Entry 7TGH (electron microscopy, 2.60 A resolution); this record covers chains 3a and 3b of the 91 polymer chains in the assembly.

# Chain 3a
Protein: M16 family peptidase, putative
Organism: Tetrahymena thermophila
Reference sequence: I7MJ25 (I7MJ25_TETTS); residues 1-482 here = UniProt positions 1-482
Chain sequence (482 residues; row label = number of the first residue in the row):
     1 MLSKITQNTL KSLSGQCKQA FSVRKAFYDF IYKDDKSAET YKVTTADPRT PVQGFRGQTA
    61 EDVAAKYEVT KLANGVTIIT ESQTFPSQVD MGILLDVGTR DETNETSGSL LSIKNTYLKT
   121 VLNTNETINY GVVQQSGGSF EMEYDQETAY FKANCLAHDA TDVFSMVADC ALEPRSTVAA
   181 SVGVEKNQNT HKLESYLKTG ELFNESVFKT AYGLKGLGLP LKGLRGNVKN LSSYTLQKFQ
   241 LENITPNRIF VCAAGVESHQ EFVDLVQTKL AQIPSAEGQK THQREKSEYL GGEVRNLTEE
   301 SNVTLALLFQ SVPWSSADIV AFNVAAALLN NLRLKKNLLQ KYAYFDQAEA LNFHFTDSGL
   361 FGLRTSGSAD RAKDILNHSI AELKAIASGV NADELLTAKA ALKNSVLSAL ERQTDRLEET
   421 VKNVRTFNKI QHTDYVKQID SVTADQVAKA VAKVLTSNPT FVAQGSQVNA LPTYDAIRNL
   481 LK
Not modelled in the structure: 1-23, 276-282, 482
Residues lining bound ligands: 1,2-diacyl-sn-glycero-3-phosphocholine (PC1): Phe-30, Ile-31, Tyr-32

# Chain 3b
Protein: Peptidase M16 inactive domain protein
Organism: Tetrahymena thermophila
Reference sequence: I7MGU2 (I7MGU2_TETTS); residue numbers follow UniProt; this construct covers 1-513
Chain sequence (513 residues; numbered 1 to 513; the number before each row is that of its first residue):
     1 MFGRISQRIS KLARLQRAFS TLQKQAQSNV VKSERLQFSK ARLTDFGELP QGEIPTALQY
    61 DRPCRVETLA NGVRLAVEPS SVSPLAAVSV VVRAGTRQET LETSGVAQFV QRLVLRGTSK
   121 RNREQIEKEL ALLGGNLKVQ VGRETTTYTL SVLPENVEKA VDFLGDILQN SVFNKQQVEA
   181 EKEAVYNNAL SAQNDQQGLL LENIHFTAYR DHYFGQPTHG IRENLHNITD EVVKNFVKTN
   241 YVGSNFVVAA AGNVNSQAFL QAAEKAFGTV AQKDATTFVP NTEKPYFTPS YMTIRDDEMH
   301 NLNVGVFFEA PSWTDPDFFT INFFQRILGE YQADKYTGQH LNTSDRQYSL IHKELGNLPD
   361 VTIHKTHYLP YSDTGLFGSY FYGNEIFGNQ MLFLSQMILS EYASYINQAE IYRARAKYFN
   421 ELLAEQNSAD IASSIATQVT YLNRRVPRSE VAKRISSLDS GLINRAATRW FWDKELAIVT
   481 WGPSHGLIAG SHYNRSIKRS TLGWYGNTHY YIV
Not modelled in the structure: 1-35
Residues lining bound ligands:
  - 1,2-diacyl-sn-glycero-3-phosphocholine (PC1), molecule 1: Ala-403, Ser-404, Thr-468, Trp-472, Tyr-505
  - 1,2-diacyl-sn-glycero-3-phosphocholine (PC1), molecule 2: Asp-473, Arg-495, Lys-498, Arg-499, Leu-502
  - 1,2-diacyl-sn-glycero-3-phosphocholine (PC1), molecule 3: Trp-504, Tyr-505, Gly-506, Asn-507, Thr-508

# Interface between chain 3a and chain 3b
Pairs across the interface - 134 pairs, chain 3a then chain 3b:
  Lys-25(3a) / Asp-459(3b)  salt bridge
  Tyr-28(3a) / Arg-465(3b)
  Asp-29(3a) / Gly-461(3b)
  Asp-29(3a) / Arg-465(3b)  salt bridge
  Tyr-32(3a) / Ser-404(3b)  hydrogen bond (side chain-backbone)
  Tyr-32(3a) / Arg-465(3b)
  Lys-33(3a) / Arg-465(3b)  hydrogen bond (backbone-side chain)
  Asp-34(3a) / Leu-462(3b)
  Asp-34(3a) / Arg-465(3b)  salt bridge
  Asp-34(3a) / Arg-469(3b)  salt bridge
  Thr-40(3a) / Gln-51(3b)  hydrogen bond
  Thr-40(3a) / Ser-457(3b)  hydrogen bond (side chain-backbone)
  Thr-40(3a) / Leu-462(3b)
  Tyr-41(3a) / Leu-462(3b)  hydrophobic
  Val-43(3a) / Arg-454(3b)
  Val-43(3a) / Ser-457(3b)
  Thr-44(3a) / Pro-316(3b)
  Thr-44(3a) / Ser-457(3b)
  Thr-44(3a) / Leu-458(3b)
  Thr-44(3a) / Leu-462(3b)
  Thr-45(3a) / Pro-316(3b)
  Ala-46(3a) / Arg-454(3b)  hydrogen bond (backbone-side chain)
  Asp-47(3a) / Thr-314(3b)
  Asp-47(3a) / Arg-454(3b)  hydrogen bond (backbone-side chain)
  Pro-48(3a) / Trp-313(3b)
  Pro-48(3a) / Thr-314(3b)
  Pro-48(3a) / Asp-315(3b)
  Pro-48(3a) / Phe-319(3b)  hydrophobic
  Pro-48(3a) / Leu-442(3b)  hydrophobic
  Pro-48(3a) / Arg-444(3b)  hydrogen bond (backbone-side chain)
  Arg-49(3a) / Thr-314(3b)
  Arg-49(3a) / Leu-442(3b)
  Arg-49(3a) / Arg-444(3b)
  Thr-50(3a) / Arg-444(3b)
  Thr-50(3a) / Glu-450(3b)
  Thr-50(3a) / Arg-454(3b)  hydrogen bond (backbone-side chain)
  Pro-51(3a) / Glu-450(3b)
  Val-52(3a) / Glu-450(3b)
  Val-52(3a) / Arg-454(3b)
  Phe-55(3a) / Ser-449(3b)
  Phe-55(3a) / Lys-453(3b)
  Arg-56(3a) / Asp-61(3b)  salt bridge
  Gly-57(3a) / Gln-59(3b)
  Gln-58(3a) / Gln-59(3b)  hydrogen bond (backbone-backbone)
  Gln-58(3a) / Tyr-60(3b)
  Gln-58(3a) / Asp-61(3b)  hydrogen bond (backbone-backbone)
  Thr-59(3a) / Asp-61(3b)
  Thr-59(3a) / Pro-63(3b)
  Ala-60(3a) / Tyr-60(3b)  hydrophobic
  Ala-60(3a) / Asp-61(3b)  hydrogen bond (backbone-backbone)
  Ala-60(3a) / Pro-63(3b)
  Glu-61(3a) / Pro-63(3b)
  Asp-62(3a) / Arg-62(3b)  salt bridge
  Asp-62(3a) / Ser-80(3b)
  Asp-62(3a) / Ser-81(3b)
  Asp-62(3a) / Val-82(3b)
  Val-63(3a) / Val-82(3b)
  Ala-64(3a) / Val-82(3b)
  Thr-84(3a) / Val-82(3b)
  Phe-85(3a) / Asp-61(3b)
  Phe-85(3a) / Arg-62(3b)
  Phe-85(3a) / Arg-448(3b)
  Pro-86(3a) / Ala-57(3b)
  Pro-86(3a) / Tyr-60(3b)  hydrophobic
  Pro-86(3a) / Leu-423(3b)
  Pro-86(3a) / Arg-448(3b)  hydrogen bond (backbone-side chain)
  Ser-87(3a) / Ala-57(3b)
  Ser-87(3a) / Leu-423(3b)
  Gln-88(3a) / Asn-420(3b)
  Gln-88(3a) / Ala-424(3b)
  Val-89(3a) / Gln-37(3b)
  Asn-115(3a) / Gln-339(3b)
  Tyr-117(3a) / His-340(3b)
  Lys-119(3a) / Asn-342(3b)
  Glu-126(3a) / His-340(3b)
  Glu-126(3a) / Leu-341(3b)
  Glu-126(3a) / Asn-342(3b)
  Thr-127(3a) / Leu-341(3b)
  Thr-127(3a) / Arg-346(3b)
  Tyr-130(3a) / Tyr-336(3b)
  Tyr-130(3a) / Thr-337(3b)
  Tyr-130(3a) / Leu-341(3b)  hydrophobic
  Tyr-130(3a) / Gln-347(3b)
  Gln-134(3a) / Gln-347(3b)  hydrogen bond
  Gln-134(3a) / Tyr-348(3b)  hydrogen bond (side chain-backbone)
  Gln-134(3a) / Ser-349(3b)
  Gln-134(3a) / Arg-413(3b)
  Gln-135(3a) / Tyr-348(3b)
  Gln-135(3a) / Ala-409(3b)
  Gln-135(3a) / Arg-413(3b)
  Gln-135(3a) / Ala-416(3b)
  Ser-136(3a) / Ala-416(3b)
  Ser-136(3a) / Asn-420(3b)  hydrogen bond (backbone-side chain)
  Gly-137(3a) / Lys-417(3b)
  Gly-137(3a) / Asn-420(3b)
  Gly-138(3a) / Asn-420(3b)
  Cys-155(3a) / Asn-420(3b)
  Leu-156(3a) / Asn-420(3b)
  Leu-156(3a) / Leu-423(3b)  hydrophobic
  Ala-157(3a) / Gln-37(3b)
  Ala-157(3a) / Phe-38(3b)
  His-158(3a) / Ser-39(3b)
  His-158(3a) / Lys-40(3b)
  His-158(3a) / Leu-43(3b)
  His-158(3a) / Leu-49(3b)
  Ala-160(3a) / Phe-38(3b)  hydrophobic
  Thr-161(3a) / Phe-38(3b)
  Asp-162(3a) / Lys-40(3b)  salt bridge
  Lys-186(3a) / Gln-339(3b)  hydrogen bond (side chain-backbone)
  Gly-255(3a) / Gln-37(3b)  hydrogen bond (backbone-side chain)
  Val-256(3a) / Gln-37(3b)
  Val-256(3a) / Phe-38(3b)  hydrophobic
  Glu-257(3a) / Gln-37(3b)  hydrogen bond (backbone-side chain)
  Glu-261(3a) / Leu-36(3b)
  Glu-261(3a) / Gln-37(3b)  hydrogen bond (side chain-backbone)
  Glu-261(3a) / Phe-38(3b)  hydrogen bond (side chain-backbone)
  Asp-393(3a) / Leu-132(3b)
  Thr-397(3a) / Ala-131(3b)
  Ala-400(3a) / Ala-131(3b)
  Ala-401(3a) / Gly-134(3b)
  Asn-404(3a) / Asn-136(3b)  hydrogen bond
  Asn-404(3a) / Ser-151(3b)  hydrogen bond (side chain-backbone)
  Leu-407(3a) / Pro-84(3b)  hydrophobic
  Leu-407(3a) / Leu-85(3b)  hydrophobic
  Leu-407(3a) / Leu-153(3b)  hydrophobic
  Ser-408(3a) / Leu-85(3b)
  Ser-408(3a) / Asn-427(3b)
  Glu-411(3a) / Ser-83(3b)  hydrogen bond
  Glu-411(3a) / Pro-84(3b)
  Glu-411(3a) / Leu-85(3b)
  Glu-411(3a) / Gln-426(3b)
  Glu-411(3a) / Asn-427(3b)
  Glu-411(3a) / Ser-428(3b)  hydrogen bond
  Arg-412(3a) / Asn-427(3b)
Also at the interface, not in a pair above, chain 3a (75 interface residues in all): Asp-35, Leu-118, Gly-131, Phe-262, Leu-265, Leu-396, Lys-403, Leu-410, Gln-413
Also at the interface, not in a pair above, chain 3b (75 interface residues in all): Ile-54, Pro-55, Pro-79, Val-152, Thr-320, His-352, Ala-403, Tyr-412, Asn-464

# In short
The chain 3a/chain 3b interface involves 75 residues from each chain; the contacts include 24 hydrogen bonds
and 7 salt bridges. Polar pairs include Lys-25(3a)/Asp-459(3b), Asp-29(3a)/Arg-465(3b) and
Asp-34(3a)/Arg-465(3b). One 1,2-diacyl-sn-glycero-3-phosphocholine molecule is bound between chain 3a and
chain 3b.
Here chain 3a is M16 family peptidase, putative and chain 3b is Peptidase M16 inactive domain protein, both
from Tetrahymena thermophila. Entry 7TGH (Cryo-EM structure of respiratory super-complex CI+III2 from
Tetrahymena thermophila) was determined by electron microscopy together with 7W5Z from the same study.
